7SNB - chain A; structure by X-ray diffraction, 1.11 A resolution.

[Chain A]
Name: Fatty Acid Kinase A
Source organism: Staphylococcus aureus
Notes: fragment: N-terminal domain
UniProt: Q7A5Z4 (Y1069_STAAN); residue numbers follow UniProt; this construct covers 1-208
Chain sequence (228 residues; numbered -19 to 208; the number before each row is that of its first residue; numbers below 1 keep their minus sign (Met-19 is residue -19)):
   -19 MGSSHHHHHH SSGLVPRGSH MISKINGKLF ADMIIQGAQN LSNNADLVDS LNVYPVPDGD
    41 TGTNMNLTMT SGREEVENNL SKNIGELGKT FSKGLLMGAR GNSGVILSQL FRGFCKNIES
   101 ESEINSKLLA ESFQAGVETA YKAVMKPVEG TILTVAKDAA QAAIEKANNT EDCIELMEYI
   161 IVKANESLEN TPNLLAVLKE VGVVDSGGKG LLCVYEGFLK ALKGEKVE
Disordered / not traced: -19 to -15, 208
Sequence notes: initiating methionine (-19); expression tag (-18 to 0)
Bound ions: Mg2+ site 1: Asn32, Asp38, Asp40 (together with ADP, adenosine monophosphate); Mg2+ site 2: Asp38, Asp40 (together with ADP)
Residues lining bound ligands: ADP / adenosine monophosphate: Asn32, Tyr34, Pro35, Asp38, Asp40, Thr41, Asn44, Gly81, Asn82, Ser83, Ile86, Val124, Lys126, Pro127, Val128, Thr131, Ile132, Leu133, Asp185, Ser186, Gly187, Gly188

[In short]
Ligands of chain A: ADP / adenosine monophosphate. Asn32, Asp38 and Asp40 form the Mg2+ site 1. The Mg2+ site
2 is built by Asp38 and Asp40.
Chain A is Fatty Acid Kinase A (Staphylococcus aureus); the structure, The X-ray crystal structure of the
N-terminal domain of Staphylococcus aureus Fatty Acid Kinase A (FakA ..., was determined by X-ray diffraction
together with 7UQ1, 7RM7, 7RZK and 6W6B from the same study.
